6YPU - chains 2 and p of the 15 polymer chains in the assembly; structure by electron microscopy, 2.90 A resolution.

== Chain 2 ==
Molecule: 16S ribosomal RNA
Source organism: Acinetobacter baumannii (strain ATCC 19606 / DSM 30007 / CIP 70.34 / JCM 6841 / NBRC 109757 / NCIMB 12457 / NCTC 12156 / 81)
Sequence (1544 nucleotides; numbered 1 to 1544; the number before each row is that of its first residue):
     1 UUUAACUGAA GAGUUUGAUC AUGGCUCAGA UUGAACGCUG GCGGCAGGCU UAACACAUGC
    61 AAGUCGAGCG GGGGAAGGUA GCUUGCUACC GGACCUAGCG GCGGACGGGU GAGUAAUGCU
   121 UAGGAAUCUG CCUAUUAGUG GGGGACAACA UCUCGAAAGG GAUGCUAAUA CCGCAUACGU
   181 CCUACGGGAG AAAGCAGGGG AUCUUCGGAC CUUGCGCUAA UAGAUGAGCC UAAGUCGGAU
   241 UAGCUAGUUG GUGGGGUAAA GGCCUACCAA GGCGACGAUC UGUAGCGGGU CUGAGAGGAU
   301 GAUCCGCCAC ACUGGGACUG AGACACGGCC CAGACUCCUA CGGGAGGCAG CAGUGGGGAA
   361 UAUUGGACAA UGGGGGGAAC CCUGAUCCAG CCAUGCCGCG UGUGUGAAGA AGGCCUUAUG
   421 GUUGUAAAGC ACUUUAAGCG AGGAGGAGGC UACUUUAGUU AAUACCUAGA GAUAGUGGAC
   481 GUUACUCGCA GAAUAAGCAC CGGCUAACUC UGUGCCAGCA GCCGCGGUAA UACAGAGGGU
   541 GCGAGCGUUA AUCGGAUUUA CUGGGCGUAA AGCGUGCGUA GGCGGCUUAU UAAGUCGGAU
   601 GUGAAAUCCC CGAGCUUAAC UUGGGAAUUG CAUUCGAUAC UGGUGAGCUA GAGUAUGGGA
   661 GAGGAUGGUA GAAUUCCAGG UGUAGCGGUG AAAUGCGUAG AGAUCUGGAG GAAUACCGAU
   721 GGCGAAGGCA GCCAUCUGGC CUAAUACUGA CGCUGAGGUA CGAAAGCAUG GGGAGCAAAC
   781 AGGAUUAGAU ACCCUGGUAG UCCAUGCCGU AAACGAUGUC UACUAGCCGU UGGGGCCUUU
   841 GAGGCUUUAG UGGCGCAGCU AACGCGAUAA GUAGACCGCC UGGGGAGUAC GGUCGCAAGA
   901 CUAAAACUCA AAUGAAUUGA CGGGGGCCCG CACAAGCGGU GGAGCAUGUG GUUUAAUUCG
   961 AUGCAACGCG AAGAACCUUA CCUGGCCUUG ACAUACUAGA AACUUUCCAG AGAUGGAUUG
  1021 GUGCCUUCGG GAAUCUAGAU ACAGGUGCUG CAUGGCUGUC GUCAGCUCGU GUCGUGAGAU
  1081 GUUGGGUUAA GUCCCGCAAC GAGCGCAACC CUUUUCCUUA CUUGCCAGCA UUUCGGAUGG
  1141 GAACUUUAAG GAUACUGCCA GUGACAAACU GGAGGAAGGC GGGGACGACG UCAAGUCAUC
  1201 AUGGCCCUUA CGGCCAGGGC UACACACGUG CUACAAUGGU CGGUACAAAG GGUUGCUACA
  1261 CAGCGAUGUG AUGCUAAUCU CAAAAAGCCG AUCGUAGUCC GGAUUGGAGU CUGCAACUCG
  1321 ACUCCAUGAA GUCGGAAUCG CUAGUAAUCG CGGAUCAGAA UGCCGCGGUG AAUACGUUCC
  1381 CGGGCCUUGU ACACACCGCC CGUCACACCA UGGGAGUUUG UUGCACCAGA AGUAGCUAGC
  1441 CUAACUGCAA AGAGGGCGGU UACCACGGUG UGGCCGAUGA CUGGGGUGAA GUCGUAACAA
  1501 GGUAGCCGUA GGGGAACCUG CGGCUGGAUC ACCUCCUUAA CGAA
Not modelled in the structure: 1-2, 78-89, 200-209, 838-842, 924-1544
Metal / ion sites: Mg2+ site 1 near G23 (its only coordinating residue here); Mg2+ site 2: U64, G101 (shared with 1 residue of chain u); Mg2+ site 3 near U96 (its only coordinating residue here); Mg2+ site 4: A112, G113, G285; Mg2+ site 5 near G113 (its only coordinating residue here); Mg2+ site 6: G141, A193; Mg2+ site 7: A170, C171; Mg2+ site 8 near A191 (its only coordinating residue here); Mg2+ site 9 near U252 (its only coordinating residue here); Mg2+ site 10: G253, U265; Mg2+ site 11: G277, A278, U279; Mg2+ site 12: G295, G555; 20 more Mg2+ sites not listed
What the authors report for this chain:
  - conformationally variable residues (side-chain flip): A1489, A1490

== Chain p ==
Protein: 30S ribosomal protein S15
Source organism: Acinetobacter baumannii (strain ATCC 19606 / DSM 30007 / CIP 70.34 / JCM 6841 / NBRC 109757 / NCIMB 12457 / NCTC 12156 / 81)
UniProtKB: D0CAU9 (D0CAU9_ACIB2); residue numbers follow UniProt; this construct covers 1-89
Amino-acid sequence (89 residues; numbered 1 to 89; the number before each row is that of its first residue):
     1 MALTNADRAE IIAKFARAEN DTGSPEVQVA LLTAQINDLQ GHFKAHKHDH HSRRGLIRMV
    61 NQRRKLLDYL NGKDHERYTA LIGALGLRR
Not modelled in the structure: 1

== How chain 2 and chain p interact ==
Pairs across the interface (47; chain 2 residue first):
  G576(2) - Arg54(p)  hydrogen bond to the sugar
  C577(2) - Asn61(p)  hydrogen bond to the sugar
  G578(2) - Asn61(p)  phosphate contact
  G578(2) - Lys65(p)  salt bridge to the phosphate
  G653(2) - Gln28(p)  hydrogen bond to the sugar
  G653(2) - Gln62(p)  phosphate contact
  U654(2) - Thr22(p)  hydrogen bond to the sugar
  U654(2) - Gln28(p)  sugar contact
  A655(2) - Thr22(p)  sugar contact
  A655(2) - Leu31(p)  sugar contact
  U656(2) - Asn5(p)  phosphate contact
  U656(2) - Arg8(p)  salt bridge to the phosphate
  G657(2) - Asn5(p)  hydrogen bond to the phosphate
  G663(2) - His51(p)  sugar contact
  G664(2) - His42(p)  base contact
  G664(2) - Asp49(p)  hydrogen bond to the sugar
  G664(2) - His51(p)  sugar contact
  A665(2) - His46(p)  sugar contact
  A665(2) - His48(p)  sugar contact
  A665(2) - Asp49(p)  sugar contact
  A725(2) - Arg54(p)  salt bridge to the phosphate
  A726(2) - His51(p)  base contact
  G727(2) - His51(p)  hydrogen bond to the base
  C736(2) - His42(p)  sugar contact
  C736(2) - His46(p)  sugar contact
  U737(2) - Ala2(p)  phosphate contact
  U737(2) - Leu39(p)  phosphate contact
  U737(2) - His42(p)  sugar contact
  U737(2) - Ser52(p)  hydrogen bond to the sugar
  G738(2) - Leu39(p)  phosphate contact
  G738(2) - Ser52(p)  sugar contact
  G738(2) - Gly55(p)  phosphate contact
  G739(2) - Arg58(p)  phosphate contact
  C740(2) - Arg58(p)  salt bridge to the phosphate
  A746(2) - Asn20(p)  sugar contact
  C747(2) - Asn20(p)  sugar contact
  C747(2) - Asp21(p)  hydrogen bond to the sugar
  C747(2) - Gly23(p)  hydrogen bond to the sugar
  U748(2) - Asp21(p)  sugar contact
  U748(2) - Gly23(p)  sugar contact
  G749(2) - Tyr69(p)  sugar contact
  A750(2) - Tyr69(p)  hydrogen bond to the phosphate
  A750(2) - Lys73(p)  salt bridge to the phosphate
  C751(2) - Tyr69(p)  sugar contact
  G752(2) - Lys65(p)  phosphate contact
  G806(2) - Lys47(p)  salt bridge to the phosphate
  G806(2) - His48(p)  salt bridge to the phosphate
Interface residues without a listed pair, chain 2 (31 interface residues in all): U666, G724, C761, G762
Interface residues without a listed pair, chain p (30 interface residues in all): Ile12, Ser24, Pro25, His50, Met59

== Overview ==
Chain 2 and chain p form an interface of 31 and 30 residues respectively, with 11 hydrogen bonds and 7 salt
bridges. Polar contacts include G727(2)-His51(p), G576(2)-Arg54(p) and C577(2)-Asn61(p). U64(2) and G101(2)
coordinate Mg2+ site 2. The Mg2+ site 4 is built by A112(2), G113(2) and G285(2). The paper reports
conformational variability at A1489(2) and A1490(2).
Here chain 2 is 16S ribosomal RNA and chain p is 30S ribosomal protein S15, both from Acinetobacter baumannii
(strain ATCC 19606 / DSM 30007 / CIP 70.34 / JCM 6841 / NBRC 109757 / NCIMB 12457 / NCTC 12156 / 81). Entry
6YPU (Acinetobacter baumannii ribosome-amikacin complex - 30S subunit body) was determined by electron
microscopy together with 6YS5, 6YT9 and 6YTF from the same study.
